7XRL - chains A and C of the 6 polymer chains in the assembly; structure by X-ray diffraction, 1.75 A resolution.

# Chain A
Molecule: Diol dehydrase alpha subunit
Organism: Klebsiella oxytoca
Notes: EC 4.2.1.28
UniProtKB: Q59470 (Q59470_KLEOX); residue numbers follow UniProt; this construct covers 1-554
Amino-acid sequence (554 residues; numbered 1 to 554; the number before each row is that of its first residue):
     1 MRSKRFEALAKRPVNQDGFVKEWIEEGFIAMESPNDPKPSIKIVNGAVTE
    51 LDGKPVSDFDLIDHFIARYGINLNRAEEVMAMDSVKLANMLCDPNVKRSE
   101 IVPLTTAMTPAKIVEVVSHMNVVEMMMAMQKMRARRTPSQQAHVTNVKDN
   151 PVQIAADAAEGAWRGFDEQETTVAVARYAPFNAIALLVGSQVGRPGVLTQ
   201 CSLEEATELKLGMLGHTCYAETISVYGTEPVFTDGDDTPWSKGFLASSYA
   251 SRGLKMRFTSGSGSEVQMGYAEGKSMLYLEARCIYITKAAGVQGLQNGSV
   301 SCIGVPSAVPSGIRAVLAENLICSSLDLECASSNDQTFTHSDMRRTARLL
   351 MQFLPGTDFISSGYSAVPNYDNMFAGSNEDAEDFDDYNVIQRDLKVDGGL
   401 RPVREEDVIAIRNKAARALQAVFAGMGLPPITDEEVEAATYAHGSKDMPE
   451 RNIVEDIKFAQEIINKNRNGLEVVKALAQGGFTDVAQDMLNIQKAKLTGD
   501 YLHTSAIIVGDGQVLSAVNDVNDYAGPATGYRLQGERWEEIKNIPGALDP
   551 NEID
Not modelled in the structure: 553-554
Bound ions: Ca2+: Gln-141, Glu-170, Glu-221, Gln-296, Ser-362 (together with s-1,2-propanediol); K+: Gly-261, Ser-264, Glu-265, Glu-280
Residues lining bound ligands:
  - cobalamin (B12): Glu-205, Ser-224, Tyr-226, Asp-234, Gly-235, Ser-264, Gln-267, Met-268, Ser-301, Cys-302
  - FWK ((2R,3R,4S,5R)-2-(6-aminopurin-9-yl)-5-ethyl-oxolane-3,4-diol): Thr-222, Ser-224, Val-225, Tyr-226, Thr-259, Ser-260, Gly-261, Ser-264, Ser-299, Val-300, Ser-301, Cys-302
  - s-1,2-propanediol (PGO): Gln-141, His-143, Glu-170, Glu-221, Thr-222, Gln-296, Val-300, Ser-301, Asp-335, Gln-336, Ser-362, Gly-363, Phe-374

# Chain C
Molecule: Diol dehydrase gamma subunit
Organism: Klebsiella oxytoca
Notes: EC 4.2.1.28
UniProtKB: Q59472 (Q59472_KLEOX); residue numbers follow UniProt; this construct covers 38-173
Amino-acid sequence (137 residues; row label = number of the first residue in the row):
    37 MARVSDYPLANKHPEWVKTATNKTLDDFTLENVLSNKVTAQDMRITPETL
    87 RLQASIAKDAGRDRLAMNFERAAELTAVPDDRILEIYNALRPYRSTKEEL
   137 LAIADDLESRYQAKICAAFVREAATLYVERKKLKGDD
Not modelled in the structure: 37
Construct notes: expression tag (37)

# Chain A / chain C interface
Residue-residue contacts (128):
  Phe-59(A) / Arg-166(C)
  Asp-60(A) / Arg-166(C)
  Leu-61(A) / Leu-162(C)  hydrophobic
  Leu-61(A) / Arg-166(C)
  Leu-61(A) / Lys-168(C)
  His-64(A) / Leu-162(C)
  Arg-68(A) / Glu-158(C)  salt bridge
  Arg-68(A) / Leu-162(C)
  Tyr-69(A) / Arg-100(C)  hydrogen bond (backbone-side chain)
  Tyr-69(A) / Met-103(C)  hydrophobic
  Tyr-69(A) / Glu-158(C)  hydrogen bond
  Ala-206(A) / Leu-120(C)  hydrophobic
  Leu-209(A) / Leu-120(C)  hydrophobic
  Met-213(A) / Asp-116(C)
  Glu-229(A) / Arg-166(C)  salt bridge
  Glu-229(A) / Lys-168(C)  salt bridge
  Thr-233(A) / Tyr-129(C)
  Thr-233(A) / Lys-168(C)  hydrogen bond
  Gly-235(A) / Arg-127(C)
  Asp-236(A) / Arg-127(C)  salt bridge
  Asp-236(A) / Pro-128(C)
  Asp-236(A) / Arg-130(C)  salt bridge
  Asp-237(A) / Tyr-123(C)  hydrogen bond
  Asp-237(A) / Arg-127(C)  salt bridge
  Asp-237(A) / Pro-128(C)
  Thr-238(A) / Leu-126(C)
  Thr-238(A) / Pro-128(C)
  Thr-238(A) / Tyr-163(C)  hydrogen bond
  Trp-240(A) / Leu-126(C)
  Trp-240(A) / Phe-155(C)
  Trp-240(A) / Glu-158(C)  hydrogen bond
  Trp-240(A) / Ala-159(C)  hydrophobic
  Trp-240(A) / Leu-162(C)  hydrophobic
  Trp-240(A) / Tyr-163(C)
  Ser-241(A) / Tyr-123(C)
  Ser-241(A) / Leu-126(C)
  Gly-243(A) / Arg-107(C)  hydrogen bond (backbone-side chain)
  Phe-244(A) / Leu-111(C)  hydrophobic
  Phe-244(A) / Ile-119(C)
  Phe-244(A) / Ile-122(C)  hydrophobic
  Phe-244(A) / Tyr-123(C)
  Phe-244(A) / Leu-126(C)  hydrophobic
  Phe-244(A) / Phe-155(C)
  Leu-245(A) / Tyr-123(C)  hydrophobic
  Ala-246(A) / Asn-104(C)
  Ser-247(A) / Asn-104(C)  hydrogen bond
  Ser-247(A) / Arg-107(C)  hydrogen bond
  Ser-247(A) / Ala-108(C)
  Ser-247(A) / Leu-111(C)
  Ser-248(A) / Leu-111(C)
  Ser-248(A) / Ile-119(C)
  Ala-250(A) / Leu-86(C)
  Ala-250(A) / Ala-108(C)  hydrophobic
  Ser-251(A) / Ile-81(C)
  Ser-251(A) / Leu-86(C)
  Ser-251(A) / Ala-108(C)
  Ser-251(A) / Leu-111(C)
  Ser-251(A) / Thr-112(C)
  Arg-252(A) / Ile-81(C)
  Arg-252(A) / Leu-111(C)  hydrogen bond (side chain-backbone)
  Arg-252(A) / Val-114(C)  hydrogen bond (side chain-backbone)
  Arg-252(A) / Pro-115(C)
  Arg-252(A) / Asp-116(C)  salt bridge
  Arg-252(A) / Ile-119(C)
  Gly-253(A) / Ile-81(C)
  Lys-288(A) / Arg-100(C)
  Ala-289(A) / Arg-100(C)
  Ala-290(A) / Asn-104(C)
  Ala-290(A) / Arg-107(C)  hydrogen bond (backbone-side chain)
  Gly-291(A) / Arg-100(C)
  Gly-291(A) / Leu-101(C)
  Gly-291(A) / Asn-104(C)  hydrogen bond (backbone-side chain)
  Gln-293(A) / Leu-101(C)
  Asp-327(A) / Arg-98(C)  salt bridge
  Asn-469(A) / Ala-76(C)
  Leu-471(A) / Thr-75(C)
  Leu-471(A) / Ala-76(C)
  Leu-471(A) / Met-79(C)  hydrophobic
  Val-474(A) / Leu-66(C)  hydrophobic
  Lys-475(A) / Val-69(C)
  Lys-475(A) / Asn-72(C)  hydrogen bond
  Ala-478(A) / Leu-70(C)  hydrophobic
  Thr-483(A) / Leu-66(C)
  Ala-486(A) / Leu-66(C)  hydrophobic
  Gln-487(A) / Leu-66(C)
  Leu-490(A) / Phe-64(C)
  Leu-490(A) / Thr-65(C)
  Leu-490(A) / Leu-66(C)
  Leu-490(A) / Met-79(C)  hydrophobic
  Gln-493(A) / Met-79(C)
  Lys-494(A) / Leu-61(C)  hydrogen bond (side chain-backbone)
  Lys-494(A) / Phe-64(C)  hydrogen bond (side chain-backbone)
  Lys-494(A) / Met-79(C)
  Lys-496(A) / Ile-81(C)
  Leu-497(A) / Val-53(C)
  Leu-497(A) / Phe-64(C)  hydrophobic
  Leu-497(A) / Met-79(C)
  Leu-497(A) / Arg-80(C)
  Leu-497(A) / Ile-81(C)
  Leu-497(A) / Thr-85(C)
  Thr-498(A) / Leu-45(C)
  Thr-498(A) / Leu-61(C)
  Thr-498(A) / Thr-85(C)
  Thr-498(A) / Gln-89(C)  hydrogen bond (backbone-side chain)
  Gly-499(A) / Ile-81(C)
  Gly-499(A) / Gln-89(C)
  Asp-500(A) / Tyr-43(C)  hydrogen bond (backbone-side chain)
  Asp-500(A) / Pro-44(C)
  Asp-500(A) / Leu-45(C)  hydrogen bond (side chain-backbone)
  Asp-500(A) / Ala-46(C)  hydrogen bond (side chain-backbone)
  Asp-500(A) / Gln-89(C)  hydrogen bond
  Leu-502(A) / Leu-86(C)  hydrophobic
  Leu-502(A) / Phe-105(C)  hydrophobic
  His-503(A) / Tyr-43(C)
  His-503(A) / Gln-89(C)  hydrogen bond
  His-503(A) / Ile-92(C)
  His-503(A) / Ala-93(C)
  His-503(A) / Phe-105(C)
  Thr-504(A) / Arg-98(C)  hydrogen bond
  Thr-504(A) / Leu-101(C)
  Gln-513(A) / Pro-44(C)
  Gln-513(A) / Asn-47(C)  hydrogen bond
  Val-514(A) / Tyr-43(C)
  Ser-516(A) / Tyr-43(C)  hydrogen bond
  Ala-517(A) / Arg-98(C)
  Val-518(A) / Tyr-43(C)  hydrophobic
  Asn-519(A) / Tyr-43(C)
  Asn-519(A) / Pro-44(C)
Interface residues without a listed pair, chain A (64 interface residues in all): Phe-65, Arg-98, Glu-205, Lys-242, Val-292, Gln-479
Interface residues without a listed pair, chain C (58 interface residues in all): Val-40, Thr-55, Val-74, Ala-96, Gly-97, Glu-165

# Overview
The interface between chain A and chain C involves 64 residues on one side and 58 on the other, with 25
hydrogen bonds and 8 salt bridges. Polar pairs include Arg-68(A)/Glu-158(C), Glu-229(A)/Arg-166(C) and
Glu-229(A)/Lys-168(C). Ligands of chain A: s-1,2-propanediol, compound FWK and cobalamin.
Chain A is Diol dehydrase alpha subunit and chain C is Diol dehydrase gamma subunit, both from Klebsiella
oxytoca; the structure, Diol dehydratase complexed with AdoMeCbl and 1,2-propanediol, was determined by X-ray
diffraction together with 7XRK, 7XRM and 7XRN from the same study.
